9Q98 - chains 4 and 5 of the 14 polymer chains in the assembly; structure by electron microscopy, 8.30 A resolution (very low resolution: no residue pairs are listed; an interface is given only as per-side residue counts).

# Chain 4 (and 5)
Molecule: Psp operon transcriptional activator
Organism: Escherichia coli K-12
Notes: chain 5 of this document is another copy of the same molecule, construct and numbering; everything in this record applies to it too
UniProt: P37344 (PSPF_ECOLI); numbering as in UniProt (aligned over 1-259)
Amino-acid sequence (259 residues; row label = number of the first residue in the row):
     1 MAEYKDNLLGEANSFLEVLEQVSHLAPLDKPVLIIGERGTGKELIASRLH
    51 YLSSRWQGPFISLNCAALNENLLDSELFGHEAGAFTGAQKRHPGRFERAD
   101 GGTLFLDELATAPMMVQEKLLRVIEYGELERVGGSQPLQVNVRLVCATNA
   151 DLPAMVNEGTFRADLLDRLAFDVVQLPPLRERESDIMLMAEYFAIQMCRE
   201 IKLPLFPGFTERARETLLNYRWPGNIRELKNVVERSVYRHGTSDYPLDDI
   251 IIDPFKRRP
Residues lining bound ligands:
  - ADP (adenosine-5'-diphosphate): Asn-7, Leu-9, Glu-37, Arg-38, Gly-39, Thr-40, Gly-41, Lys-42, Glu-43, Leu-44, Phe-193, Ile-226, Arg-227, Lys-230
  - aluminium fluoride: Gly-36, Glu-37, Arg-38, Gly-39, Lys-42, Glu-43
From the paper describing this entry:
  - catalytic residues: Asn-64, Asp-107, Glu-108, Arg-162, Arg-168 (citing earlier work)

# Chain 4 / chain 5 interface
At this resolution (8 A) residue pairs are not listed: 10 residues of chain 4 and 12 of chain 5 lie at the interface.

# Summary
The interface between chain 4 and chain 5 involves 10 residues on one side and 12 on the other. Ligands of
chain 4: ADP and aluminium fluoride. The paper reports catalytic residues Asn-64(4), Asp-107(4) and Glu-108(4)
among others.
Chain 4 and chain 5 are both Psp operon transcriptional activator (Escherichia coli K-12); the structure,
CryoEM structure of bacterial transcription intermediate complex mediated by activator PspF containing nifH
promoter DNA containing ..., was determined by electron microscopy (same publication as 9Q91, 9Q92, 9Q93,
9Q94, 9Q95, 9Q96 and 9Q97).
